PDB entry 4YM7 | X-ray diffraction, 5.50 A resolution (low resolution: residue-level contacts below are approximate; hydrogen-bond / salt-bridge calls are withheld) | chains AM and AN of the 15 polymer chains in the assembly

== Chain AM ==
Name: DNA-directed RNA polymerase I subunit RPA49
Organism: Saccharomyces cerevisiae
UniProt: Q01080 (RPA49_YEAST); numbering as in UniProt (aligned over 1-415)
Amino-acid sequence (415 residues; row label = number of the first residue in the row):
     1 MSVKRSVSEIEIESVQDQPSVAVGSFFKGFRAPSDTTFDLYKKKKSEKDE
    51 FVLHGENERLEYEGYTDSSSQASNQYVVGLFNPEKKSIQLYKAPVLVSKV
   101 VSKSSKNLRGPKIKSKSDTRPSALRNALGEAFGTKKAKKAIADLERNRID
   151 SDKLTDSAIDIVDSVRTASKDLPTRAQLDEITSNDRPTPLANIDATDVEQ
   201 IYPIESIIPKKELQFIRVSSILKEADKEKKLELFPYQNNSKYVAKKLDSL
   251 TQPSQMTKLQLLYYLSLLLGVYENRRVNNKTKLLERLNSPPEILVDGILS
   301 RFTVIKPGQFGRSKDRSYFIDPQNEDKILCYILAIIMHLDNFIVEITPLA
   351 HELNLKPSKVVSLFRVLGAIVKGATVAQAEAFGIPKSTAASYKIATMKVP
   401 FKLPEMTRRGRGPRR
Disordered / not traced: 1-6, 116-415
Curated features (UniProtKB/Swiss-Prot):
  - modified residue (Phosphoserine): Ser34, Ser151

== Chain AN ==
Name: DNA-directed RNA polymerase I subunit RPA34
Organism: Saccharomyces cerevisiae
UniProt: P47006 (RPA34_YEAST); residues 1-233 here = UniProt positions 1-233
Amino-acid sequence (233 residues; row label = number of the first residue in the row):
     1 MSKLSKDYVSDSDSDDEVISNEFSIPDGFKKCKHLKNFPLNGDNKKKAKQ
    51 QQVWLIKFPSNVDISKLKSLPVDFESSTTMTIDKHDYKIMDDTDIESSLT
   101 QDNLSNMTLLVPSESKESLKIASTAKDNAPLQFDKVFSVSETAKIPAIDY
   151 SKVRVPRKDVPKVEGLKLEHFATGYDAEDFHVAEEVKENKKEPKKRSHHD
   201 DEEESSEKKKKKKEKREKREKKDKKDKKKKHRD
Disordered / not traced: 1-23, 39-49, 93-96, 181-233
Curated features (UniProtKB/Swiss-Prot):
  - modified residue (Phosphoserine): Ser10, Ser12, Ser14, Ser60

== How chain AM and chain AN interact ==
Pairs across the interface (93):
  Val7(AM) - Asp73(AN)
  Ser8(AM) - Pro71(AN)
  Ser8(AM) - Val72(AN)
  Ser8(AM) - Asp73(AN)
  Glu9(AM) - Ser69(AN)
  Glu9(AM) - Leu70(AN)
  Ile10(AM) - Lys68(AN)
  Ile10(AM) - Leu70(AN)
  Ile10(AM) - Pro71(AN)
  Ile10(AM) - Val72(AN)
  Glu11(AM) - Leu70(AN)
  Ile12(AM) - Leu67(AN)
  Ile12(AM) - Lys68(AN)
  Gln16(AM) - Lys36(AN)
  Gln18(AM) - Lys36(AN)
  Pro19(AM) - His34(AN)
  Pro19(AM) - Leu35(AN)
  Pro19(AM) - Lys36(AN)
  Ser20(AM) - Pro112(AN)
  Val21(AM) - Phe38(AN)
  Val21(AM) - Leu109(AN)
  Val21(AM) - Leu110(AN)
  Val21(AM) - Val111(AN)
  Ala22(AM) - Leu109(AN)
  Ala22(AM) - Leu110(AN)
  Val23(AM) - Met107(AN)
  Val23(AM) - Thr108(AN)
  Val23(AM) - Leu109(AN)
  Gly24(AM) - Asn106(AN)
  Gly24(AM) - Thr108(AN)
  Lys28(AM) - Asn103(AN)
  Lys28(AM) - Leu104(AN)
  Phe30(AM) - Pro130(AN)
  Arg31(AM) - Asp127(AN)
  Arg31(AM) - Asn128(AN)
  Arg31(AM) - Ala129(AN)
  Arg31(AM) - Pro130(AN)
  Ala32(AM) - Ile121(AN)
  Ser34(AM) - Asn128(AN)
  Thr36(AM) - Leu119(AN)
  Thr37(AM) - Ser118(AN)
  Thr37(AM) - Leu119(AN)
  Phe38(AM) - Leu110(AN)
  Phe38(AM) - Ser118(AN)
  Phe38(AM) - Leu119(AN)
  Asp39(AM) - Lys31(AN)
  Asp39(AM) - Glu117(AN)
  Leu40(AM) - Lys31(AN)
  Leu40(AM) - Cys32(AN)
  Tyr41(AM) - Ile25(AN)
  Tyr41(AM) - Phe29(AN)
  Tyr41(AM) - Lys30(AN)
  Tyr41(AM) - Lys31(AN)
  Lys42(AM) - Gly28(AN)
  Lys42(AM) - Phe29(AN)
  Lys42(AM) - Lys30(AN)
  Lys43(AM) - Asp27(AN)
  Lys43(AM) - Gly28(AN)
  Lys43(AM) - Phe29(AN)
  Lys44(AM) - Gly28(AN)
  Glu50(AM) - Phe29(AN)
  Val52(AM) - Phe29(AN)
  His54(AM) - Ser24(AN)
  Ala72(AM) - Ser60(AN)
  Ser73(AM) - Pro59(AN)
  Ser73(AM) - Ser60(AN)
  Asn74(AM) - Lys57(AN)
  Asn74(AM) - Ser60(AN)
  Gln75(AM) - Lys57(AN)
  Gln75(AM) - Phe58(AN)
  Gln75(AM) - Pro59(AN)
  Gln75(AM) - Ser60(AN)
  Gln75(AM) - Val62(AN)
  Tyr76(AM) - Lys57(AN)
  Val77(AM) - Leu55(AN)
  Val77(AM) - Ile56(AN)
  Val77(AM) - Ile64(AN)
  Val78(AM) - Leu55(AN)
  Val78(AM) - Phe133(AN)
  Gly79(AM) - Val53(AN)
  Gly79(AM) - Trp54(AN)
  Leu80(AM) - Phe38(AN)
  Leu80(AM) - Gln51(AN)
  Leu80(AM) - Gln52(AN)
  Phe81(AM) - Gln51(AN)
  Phe81(AM) - Gln52(AN)
  Phe81(AM) - Trp54(AN)
  Asn82(AM) - Gln50(AN)
  Asn82(AM) - Gln51(AN)
  Pro83(AM) - Gln52(AN)
  Glu84(AM) - Gln50(AN)
  Tyr91(AM) - Asn37(AN)
  Tyr91(AM) - Phe38(AN)
Interface residues without a listed pair, chain AM (52 interface residues in all): Val15, Ser25, Phe26, Phe27, Pro33, Phe51, Leu90
Interface residues without a listed pair, chain AN (52 interface residues in all): Lys120

== In short ==
The chain AM/chain AN interface involves 52 residues from each chain.
Here chain AM is DNA-directed RNA polymerase I subunit RPA49 and chain AN is DNA-directed RNA polymerase I
subunit RPA34, both from Saccharomyces cerevisiae. Entry 4YM7 (RNA polymerase I structure with an alternative
dimer hinge) was determined by X-ray diffraction.
